5JHF - chains C and I of the 10 polymer chains in the assembly; structure by X-ray diffraction, 3.21 A resolution.

Chain C:
Name: KLTH0D15642p
Organism: Lachancea thermotolerans (strain ATCC 56472 / CBS 6340 / NRRL Y-8284)
UniProt: C5DFJ6 (C5DFJ6_LACTC); residues 1-413 here = UniProt positions 1-413
Amino-acid sequence (413 residues; each row starts with the number of its first residue):
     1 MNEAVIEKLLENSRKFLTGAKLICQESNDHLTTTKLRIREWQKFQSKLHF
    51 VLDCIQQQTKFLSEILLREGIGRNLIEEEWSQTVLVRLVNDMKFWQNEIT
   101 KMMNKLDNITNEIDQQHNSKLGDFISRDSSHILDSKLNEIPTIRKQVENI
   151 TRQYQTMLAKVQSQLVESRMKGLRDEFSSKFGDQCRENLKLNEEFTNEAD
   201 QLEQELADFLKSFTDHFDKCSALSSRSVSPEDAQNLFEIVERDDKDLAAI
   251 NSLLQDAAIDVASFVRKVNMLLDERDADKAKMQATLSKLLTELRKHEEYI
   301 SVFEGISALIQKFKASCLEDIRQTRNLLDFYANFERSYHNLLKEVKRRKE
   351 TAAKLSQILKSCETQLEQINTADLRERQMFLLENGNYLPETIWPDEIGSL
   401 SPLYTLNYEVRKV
Not modelled in the structure: 176-184

Chain I:
Name: Atg13 17LR
Organism: Lachancea thermotolerans
Amino-acid sequence (13 residues; row label = number of the first residue in the row):
   325 LQPFKAGSVGSGS
Not modelled in the structure: 325-326, 336-337

Interface between chain C and chain I:
Pairs across the interface - 17 pairs, chain C then chain I:
  Leu381(C) - Gly334(I)
  Leu381(C) - Ser335(I)
  Gly385(C) - Ser332(I)
  Gly385(C) - Val333(I)  hydrogen bond (backbone-backbone)
  Gly385(C) - Gly334(I)  hydrogen bond (backbone-backbone)
  Asn386(C) - Gly334(I)
  Tyr387(C) - Phe328(I)
  Leu388(C) - Phe328(I)
  Leu388(C) - Ser332(I)
  Leu388(C) - Val333(I)  hydrogen bond (backbone-backbone)
  Pro389(C) - Phe328(I)
  Pro389(C) - Gly331(I)
  Glu390(C) - Ala330(I)
  Glu390(C) - Gly331(I)  hydrogen bond (backbone-backbone)
  Glu390(C) - Ser332(I)
  Glu390(C) - Val333(I)
  Thr391(C) - Ala330(I)
Interface residues without a listed pair, chain C (10 interface residues in all): Leu382, Ile397

Overview:
The interface between chain C and chain I involves 10 residues on one side and 7 on the other; the contacts
include 4 hydrogen bonds. Backbone hydrogen bonds pair Gly385(C)-Val333(I), Gly385(C)-Gly334(I) and
Leu388(C)-Val333(I).
Here chain C is KLTH0D15642p (Lachancea thermotolerans (strain ATCC 56472 / CBS 6340 / NRRL Y-8284)) and chain
I is Atg13 17LR (Lachancea thermotolerans). Entry 5JHF (Crystal structure of
Atg13(17BR)-Atg13(17LR)-Atg17-Atg29-Atg31 complex) was determined by X-ray diffraction.
